PDB entry 2IMF | X-ray diffraction, 1.30 A resolution | chain A

== Chain A ==
Molecule: 2-hydroxychromene-2-carboxylate isomerase
Source organism: Pseudomonas putida
Notes: EC 2.5.1.18
Reference sequence: Q51948 (NAHD_PSEPU); residues 1-203 here = UniProt positions 1-203
Amino-acid sequence (203 residues; numbered 1 to 203; the number before each row is that of its first residue):
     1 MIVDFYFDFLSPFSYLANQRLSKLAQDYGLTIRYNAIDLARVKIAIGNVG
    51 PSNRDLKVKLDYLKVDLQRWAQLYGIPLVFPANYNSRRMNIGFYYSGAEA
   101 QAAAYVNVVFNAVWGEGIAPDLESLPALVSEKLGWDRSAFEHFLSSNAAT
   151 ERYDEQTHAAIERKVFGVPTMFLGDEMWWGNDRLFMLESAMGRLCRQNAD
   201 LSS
Ligand contacts:
  - 3-cyclohexyl-1-propylsulfonic acid (CXS): Tyr-94, Tyr-95, Ser-96, Gly-97, Ala-98, Gln-101, Trp-135, Phe-143
  - glutathione (GSH): Ser-11, Pro-12, Phe-13, Leu-39, Asn-48, Lys-59, Phe-166, Gly-167, Val-168, Pro-169, Trp-179, Gly-180, Asn-181, Asp-182, Arg-183
  - glutathione / 4-(2-methoxyphenyl)-2-oxobut-3-enoic acid: Leu-10, Ser-11, Pro-12, Phe-13, Leu-39, Lys-43, Asn-48, Ser-52, Asn-53, Arg-54, Lys-59, Leu-60, Leu-63, Leu-67, Phe-80, Tyr-84, Trp-114, Phe-166, Gly-167, Val-168, Pro-169, Trp-179, Gly-180, Asn-181, Asp-182, Arg-183
  - 4-(2-methoxyphenyl)-2-oxobut-3-enoic acid (TOM): Leu-10, Pro-12, Phe-13, Leu-39, Lys-43, Ser-52, Asn-53, Arg-54, Leu-60, Leu-63, Leu-67, Phe-80, Tyr-84, Trp-114
UniProt features mapped onto this chain:
  - active site: Ser-11 (Nucleophile)
  - binding site (glutathione): Ser-11, Val-168, Trp-179 to Asp-182
  - binding site (substrate): Lys-43, Asn-53, Arg-54, Tyr-84

== Summary ==
Bound to chain A: glutathione, 4-(2-methoxyphenyl)-2-oxobut-3-enoic acid, 3-cyclohexyl-1-propylsulfonic acid
and glutathione / 4-(2-methoxyphenyl)-2-oxobut-3-enoic acid. From UniProt: active-site residue Ser-11, 6
glutathione-binding residues and 4 substrate-binding residues.
Chain A is 2-hydroxychromene-2-carboxylate isomerase (Pseudomonas putida); the structure,
2-Hydroxychromene-2-carboxylate Isomerase: a Kappa Class Glutathione-S-Transferase from Pseudomonas putida,
was determined by X-ray diffraction (same publication as 2IMD and 2IME).
